Entry 2FRP (X-ray diffraction, 7.50 A resolution (low resolution: residue-level contacts below are approximate; hydrogen-bond / salt-bridge calls are withheld)); this record covers chains D and E of the 7 polymer chains in the assembly.

== Chain D (and E) ==
Name: Major capsid protein
Source organism: Enterobacteria phage HK97
Notes: chain E of this document is another copy of the same molecule, construct and numbering; everything in this record applies to it too
Reference sequence: P49861 (COAT_BPHK7); residues 104-385 here = UniProt positions 104-385
Sequence (282 residues; each row starts with the number of its first residue):
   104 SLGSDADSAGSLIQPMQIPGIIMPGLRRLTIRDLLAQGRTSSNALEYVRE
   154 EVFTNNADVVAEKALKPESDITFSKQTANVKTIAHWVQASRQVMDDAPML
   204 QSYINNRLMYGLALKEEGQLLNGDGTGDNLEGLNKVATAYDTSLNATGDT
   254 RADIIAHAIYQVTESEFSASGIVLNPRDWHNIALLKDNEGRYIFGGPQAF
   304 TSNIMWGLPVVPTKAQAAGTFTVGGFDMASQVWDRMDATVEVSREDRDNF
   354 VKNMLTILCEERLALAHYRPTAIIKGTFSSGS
Unresolved in the structure: 384-385
Swiss-Prot annotation at these positions:
  - cross-link: Lys-169 (Isoaspartyl lysine isopeptide (Lys-Asn) (interchain with N-356)), Asn-356 (Isoaspartyl lysine isopeptide (Asn-Lys) (interchain with K-169))
  - mutagenesis: Lys-169 (K169Y: Loss of ability to form cross-links between subunits), Asn-356 (N356D: Loss of cleavage and cross-linking), Cys-362 (C362S: No loss in the ability to form cross-links)

== How chain D and chain E interact ==
Residue-residue contacts - 95 pairs, chain D then chain E:
  Ile-116(D) with Ser-145(E); Asn-146(E)
  Gln-117(D) with Ser-145(E)
  Pro-118(D) with Ser-145(E); Ala-147(E); Glu-149(E)
  Met-119(D) with Arg-142(E); Thr-143(E); Ser-145(E); Ala-147(E); Leu-148(E); Glu-149(E); Trp-336(E)
  Gln-120(D) with Glu-149(E)
  Ile-121(D) with Glu-149(E); Tyr-150(E); Trp-336(E)
  Gly-123(D) with Val-151(E)
  Ile-124(D) with Val-151(E)
  Ile-125(D) with Tyr-150(E); Val-151(E); Arg-152(E); Glu-153(E); Tyr-371(E); Arg-372(E)
  Met-126(D) with Arg-372(E)
  Pro-127(D) with Glu-153(E)
  Gly-128(D) with Ser-268(E); Glu-269(E); Phe-270(E)
  Leu-129(D) with Glu-269(E)
  Arg-130(D) with Glu-269(E)
  Thr-185(D) with Val-162(E); Val-163(E)
  Ile-186(D) with Asp-161(E)
  Ala-187(D) with Asp-161(E); Lys-169(E); Pro-170(E)
  His-188(D) with Asn-158(E); Ala-160(E); Pro-170(E); Ser-172(E)
  Trp-189(D) with Lys-169(E); Pro-170(E); Glu-171(E); Ser-172(E)
  Val-190(D) with Ser-172(E)
  Tyr-206(D) with Glu-153(E); Phe-176(E)
  Arg-210(D) with Glu-153(E); Phe-156(E)
  Gly-214(D) with Asn-158(E); Ala-160(E)
  Lys-218(D) with Ala-160(E); Asp-161(E)
  Gln-222(D) with Val-162(E)
  Asp-231(D) with Val-162(E); Ala-164(E)
  Asn-232(D) with Val-162(E)
  Pro-279(D) with Tyr-263(E)
  Arg-280(D) with Asp-244(E); Ser-246(E); Leu-247(E); Tyr-263(E)
  His-283(D) with Ala-259(E); His-260(E); Tyr-263(E)
  Asn-284(D) with His-260(E)
  Leu-287(D) with His-260(E); Trp-309(E)
  Lys-289(D) with Gly-251(E); Thr-253(E); Asp-256(E)
  Asn-291(D) with Asn-291(E)
  Glu-292(D) with Asp-290(E); Asn-291(E); Glu-292(E)
  Gly-293(D) with Asn-291(E)
  Arg-294(D) with Asp-290(E)
  Tyr-295(D) with Asp-256(E); Trp-309(E)
  Pro-300(D) with Ile-296(E); Phe-297(E); Met-308(E); Trp-309(E)
  Gln-301(D) with Phe-297(E); Thr-304(E); Ile-307(E); Gly-310(E)
  Ala-302(D) with Gly-310(E)
  Phe-303(D) with Trp-309(E); Gly-310(E)
  Lys-317(D) with Glu-267(E); Glu-269(E)
  Glu-363(D) with Lys-169(E)
Other interface residues (no listed pair), chain D (52 interface residues in all): Ser-107, Arg-131, Lys-184, Gln-191, Leu-215, Gly-298, Gly-299, Leu-361
Other interface residues (no listed pair), chain E (51 interface residues in all): Arg-294, Ser-305

== Overview ==
The interface between chain D and chain E involves 52 residues on one side and 51 on the other. Curated
annotation (UniProt) lists 3 mutagenesis sites on chain D.
Chain D and chain E are both Major capsid protein (Enterobacteria phage HK97); the structure, Bacteriophage
HK97 Expansion Intermediate IV, was determined by X-ray diffraction, deposited together with 2FS3, 2FSY, 2FT1
and 2FTE.
